Entry 8JCK (X-ray diffraction, 1.61 A resolution); this record covers chain A.

# Chain A
Name: 3C-like proteinase nsp5
From: Severe acute respiratory syndrome coronavirus 2
Notes: EC 3.4.22.69
UniProtKB: P0DTC1 (R1A_SARS2); residues 1-306 here correspond to UniProt positions 3264-3569 (UniProt number = residue number + 3263)
Amino-acid sequence (306 residues; numbered 1 to 306; the number before each row is that of its first residue):
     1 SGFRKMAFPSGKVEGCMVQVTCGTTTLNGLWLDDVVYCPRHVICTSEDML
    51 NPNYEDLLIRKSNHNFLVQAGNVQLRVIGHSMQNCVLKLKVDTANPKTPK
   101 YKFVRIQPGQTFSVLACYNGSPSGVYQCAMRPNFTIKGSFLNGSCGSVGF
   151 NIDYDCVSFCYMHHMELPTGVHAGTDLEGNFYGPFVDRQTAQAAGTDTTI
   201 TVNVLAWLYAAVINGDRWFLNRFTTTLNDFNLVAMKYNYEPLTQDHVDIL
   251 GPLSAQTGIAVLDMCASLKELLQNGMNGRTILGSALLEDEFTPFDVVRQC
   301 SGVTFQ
Unresolved in the structure: 303-306
Glycans and other covalent adducts: tert-butyl 3-ethanoylbenzoate (A8J) linked to Cys145
Small-molecule neighbours:
  - tert-butyl 3-ethanoylbenzoate (A8J): Leu27, Pro39, His41, Met49, His164, Met165, Asp187, Gln189
  - tert-butyl 3-ethanoylbenzoate / hydrosulfuric acid: Leu27, Pro39, His41, Met49, Ser144, His164, Met165, Asp187, Gln189

# In short
Bound to chain A: tert-butyl 3-ethanoylbenzoate / hydrosulfuric acid. Covalently linked tert-butyl
3-ethanoylbenzoate: at Cys145.
Chain A is 3C-like proteinase nsp5 (Severe acute respiratory syndrome coronavirus 2); the structure, The
crystal structure of SARS-CoV-2 main protease in complex with Compound 32, was determined by X-ray diffraction
together with 8JCJ, 8JCL, 8JCM, 8JCN and 8JCO from the same study.
